Entry 3QOQ (X-ray diffraction, 3.10 A resolution); this record covers chains A and E of the 6 polymer chains in the assembly.

== Chain A ==
Molecule: Alginate and motility regulator Z
Organism: Pseudomonas aeruginosa
UniProt: Q9RPY7 (Q9RPY7_PSEAE); residues 1-66 here = UniProt positions 1-66
Chain sequence (69 residues; row label = number of the first residue in the row; numbers below 1 keep their minus sign (Gly-2 is residue -2)):
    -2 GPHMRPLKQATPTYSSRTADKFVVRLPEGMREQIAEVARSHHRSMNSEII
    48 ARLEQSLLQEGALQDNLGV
Unresolved in the structure: -2 to 9, 60-66
Sequence notes: expression tag (-2 to 0)
Modified residues: Mse1 (selenomethionine); Mse27 (selenomethionine; parent Met); Mse42 (selenomethionine; parent Met)
What the authors report for this chain:
  - self-association interface (contacts with another copy of this molecule); pairs are residue here / residue on that copy: Tyr11-Glu25 (hydrogen bond), His38-Arg40 (hydrogen bond), His39-Glu51 (salt bridge), Asn43-Arg22 (hydrogen bond)
  - binding site for the 18-nt DNA strand: Lys18, Val20, Arg22
  - binding site for the 18-nt DNA strand (chain E): Ser13, Lys18, Val20, Arg22, Arg28, Ser41, Mse42, Asn43, Ser44
  - specificity-determining residues: Val20
  - mutagenesis - K18A (274-fold), V20A (10-fold), R22A (44-fold): decreased binding to the 18-nt DNA strand (chain E) (citing earlier work)
  - mutagenesis - K18A, V20A: abolished signaling (citing earlier work)
  - mutagenesis - R14A: unchanged binding to the 18-nt DNA strand (chain E) (citing earlier work)
  - mutagenesis - R14A (5 fold): decreased binding to algD (citing earlier work)
  - mutagenesis - R14A: decreased signaling in response to algD (citing earlier work)
  - conformationally variable residues (order/disorder transition): Thr10 to Asp17
  - mutagenesis - V20A: abolished growth in response to amrZ (citing earlier work)
  - mutagenesis - R14A: unchanged binding to amrZ1 (citing earlier work)

== Chain E ==
Molecule: 18-nt DNA strand
Sequence (18 nucleotides; numbered 1 to 18; the number before each row is that of its first residue):
     1 ACTGGCAAAACGCCGGCA

== Chain A / chain E interface ==
Pairs across the interface - 9 pairs, chain A then chain E:
  Ser13(A) - DA10(E)  base contact
  Arg28(A) - DG12(E)  phosphate contact
  Arg28(A) - DC13(E)  salt bridge to the phosphate
  Ser41(A) - DC11(E)  hydrogen bond to the phosphate
  Ser41(A) - DG12(E)  phosphate contact
  Mse42(A) - DG12(E)  hydrogen bond to the phosphate
  Asn43(A) - DC11(E)  phosphate contact
  Asn43(A) - DG12(E)  hydrogen bond to the phosphate
  Ser44(A) - DC11(E)  hydrogen bond to the phosphate
Interface residues without a listed pair, chain A (8 interface residues in all): Ser12, Lys18

== In short ==
Chain A and chain E form an interface of 8 and 4 residues respectively, with 4 hydrogen bonds and 1 salt
bridge. Polar contacts include Ser41(A)-DC11(E), Mse42(A)-DG12(E) and Asn43(A)-DG12(E). From the paper: a
binding site for the 18-nt DNA strand (chain E) at Ser13(A), Lys18(A) and Val20(A) among others; K18A, V20A
and R22A of chain A reduce binding to the 18-nt DNA strand (chain E).
Here chain A is Alginate and motility regulator Z (Pseudomonas aeruginosa) and chain E is an 18-nt DNA strand.
Entry 3QOQ (Crystal Structure of the Transcription Factor AmrZ in Complex with the 18 Base Pair amrZ1 Binding
...) was determined by X-ray diffraction.
